PDB entry 5ZW3 | X-ray diffraction, 2.27 A resolution | chains A and B

# Chain A (and B)
Protein: Putative O-methyltransferase YrrM
Source organism: Bacillus subtilis (strain 168)
Notes: EC 2.1.1.-; chain B of this document is another copy of the same molecule, construct and numbering; everything in this record applies to it too
Reference sequence: O32036 (YRRM_BACSU); residues 1-217 here = UniProt positions 1-217
Amino-acid sequence (225 residues; row label = number of the first residue in the row):
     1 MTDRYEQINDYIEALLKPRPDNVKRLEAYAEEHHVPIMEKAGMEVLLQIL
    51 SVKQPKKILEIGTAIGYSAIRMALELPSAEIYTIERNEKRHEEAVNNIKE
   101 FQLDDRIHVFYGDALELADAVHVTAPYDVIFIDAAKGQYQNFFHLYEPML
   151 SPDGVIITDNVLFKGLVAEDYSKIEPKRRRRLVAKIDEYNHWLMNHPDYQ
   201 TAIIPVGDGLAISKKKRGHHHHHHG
Not modelled in the structure: 1, 174-182, 218-225 (chain B: 1-2, 164-185, 218-225)
Construct notes: expression tag (218-225)
Bound ions: Mg2+: Asp133, Asp159, Asn160
Ligand contacts: S-adenosylhomocysteine (SAH): Pro36, Ile37, Met38, Glu60, Gly62, Thr63, Ala64, Tyr67, Ser68, Ile84, Glu85, Arg86, Asn87, Arg90, Gly112, Asp113, Ala114, Phe131, Asp133, Ala134, Ala135, Phe142
From the paper describing this entry:
  - self-association interface (contacts with another copy of this molecule); pairs are residue here / residue on that copy: Asp3-Arg4
  - binding site for S-adenosylhomocysteine: Met38, Gly62, Ser68, Glu85, Arg86, Arg90, Asp113, Ala114, Asp133
  - Mg2+ coordination: Asp133, Asp159, Asn160

# How chain A and chain B interact
Pairs across the interface (59):
  Asp3(A) - Arg4(B)
  Arg4(A) - Asp3(B)  salt bridge
  Arg4(A) - Tyr5(B)
  Tyr5(A) - Ile8(B)  hydrophobic
  Ile8(A) - Tyr5(B)  hydrophobic
  Ile8(A) - Leu162(B)  hydrophobic
  Ile8(A) - Phe163(B)  hydrophobic
  Ile8(A) - Pro205(B)  hydrophobic
  Tyr11(A) - Leu162(B)  hydrophobic
  Tyr11(A) - Asp187(B)  hydrogen bond
  Tyr11(A) - Asn190(B)  hydrogen bond
  Ile12(A) - Ile203(B)  hydrophobic
  Ile12(A) - Pro205(B)  hydrophobic
  Leu15(A) - His191(B)
  Leu15(A) - Met194(B)
  Leu15(A) - Ile203(B)  hydrophobic
  Glu44(A) - Ala202(B)
  Val45(A) - Ile203(B)
  Val45(A) - Ile204(B)  hydrophobic
  Gln48(A) - Gln200(B)  hydrogen bond (side chain-backbone)
  Gln48(A) - Thr201(B)
  Gln48(A) - Ile212(B)  hydrogen bond (side chain-backbone)
  Gln48(A) - Ser213(B)
  Gln48(A) - Lys214(B)
  Ser51(A) - Gln200(B)
  Ser51(A) - Lys214(B)
  Val52(A) - Lys53(B)
  Val52(A) - Val155(B)  hydrophobic
  Lys53(A) - Val52(B)
  Glu75(A) - Gln200(B)  hydrogen bond
  Val155(A) - Val52(B)  hydrophobic
  Leu162(A) - Ile8(B)  hydrophobic
  Val167(A) - Tyr11(B)
  Ala168(A) - Gln7(B)
  Ala168(A) - Tyr11(B)  hydrophobic
  Glu169(A) - Gln7(B)
  Asp187(A) - Tyr11(B)  hydrogen bond
  Asn190(A) - Tyr11(B)  hydrogen bond
  His191(A) - Leu15(B)
  Met194(A) - Leu15(B)
  Gln200(A) - Gln48(B)  hydrogen bond (backbone-side chain)
  Gln200(A) - Ser51(B)  hydrogen bond
  Gln200(A) - Glu75(B)  hydrogen bond
  Thr201(A) - Gln48(B)
  Ala202(A) - Glu44(B)
  Ala202(A) - Gln48(B)
  Ile203(A) - Ile12(B)  hydrophobic
  Ile203(A) - Leu15(B)  hydrophobic
  Ile203(A) - Val45(B)
  Ile204(A) - Val45(B)  hydrophobic
  Ile204(A) - Ile204(B)  hydrophobic
  Pro205(A) - Ile12(B)
  Pro205(A) - Pro205(B)
  Pro205(A) - Val206(B)  hydrophobic
  Val206(A) - Pro205(B)
  Ile212(A) - Gln48(B)  hydrogen bond (backbone-side chain)
  Ser213(A) - Gln48(B)
  Lys214(A) - Gln48(B)
  Lys214(A) - Ser51(B)  hydrogen bond (side chain-backbone)
Other interface residues (no listed pair), chain A (35 interface residues in all): Leu16, Gly165
Other interface residues (no listed pair), chain B (35 interface residues in all): Glu6, Leu16, Gln54

# In short
Chain A and chain B each contribute 35 residues to their interface, with 12 hydrogen bonds and 1 salt bridge.
Polar pairs include Arg4(A)-Asp3(B), Tyr11(A)-Asp187(B) and Tyr11(A)-Asn190(B). Chain A binds
S-adenosylhomocysteine. From the paper: a binding site for S-adenosylhomocysteine at Met38(A), Gly62(A) and
Ser68(A) among others; Mg2+ coordination by Asp133(A), Asp159(A) and Asn160(A).
Chain A and chain B are both Putative O-methyltransferase YrrM (Bacillus subtilis (strain 168)); the
structure, Crystal Structure of TrmR from B. subtilis, was determined by X-ray diffraction, deposited together
with 5ZW4.
